PDB entry 4ZH4 | X-ray diffraction, 3.99 A resolution | chains D and E of the 6 polymer chains in the assembly

== Chain D ==
Protein: DNA-directed RNA polymerase subunit beta'
From: Escherichia coli (strain K12)
Notes: EC 2.7.7.6
UniProtKB: P0A8T7 (RPOC_ECOLI); residues 1-1407 here = UniProt positions 1-1407
Chain sequence (1407 residues; numbered 1 to 1407; the number before each row is that of its first residue):
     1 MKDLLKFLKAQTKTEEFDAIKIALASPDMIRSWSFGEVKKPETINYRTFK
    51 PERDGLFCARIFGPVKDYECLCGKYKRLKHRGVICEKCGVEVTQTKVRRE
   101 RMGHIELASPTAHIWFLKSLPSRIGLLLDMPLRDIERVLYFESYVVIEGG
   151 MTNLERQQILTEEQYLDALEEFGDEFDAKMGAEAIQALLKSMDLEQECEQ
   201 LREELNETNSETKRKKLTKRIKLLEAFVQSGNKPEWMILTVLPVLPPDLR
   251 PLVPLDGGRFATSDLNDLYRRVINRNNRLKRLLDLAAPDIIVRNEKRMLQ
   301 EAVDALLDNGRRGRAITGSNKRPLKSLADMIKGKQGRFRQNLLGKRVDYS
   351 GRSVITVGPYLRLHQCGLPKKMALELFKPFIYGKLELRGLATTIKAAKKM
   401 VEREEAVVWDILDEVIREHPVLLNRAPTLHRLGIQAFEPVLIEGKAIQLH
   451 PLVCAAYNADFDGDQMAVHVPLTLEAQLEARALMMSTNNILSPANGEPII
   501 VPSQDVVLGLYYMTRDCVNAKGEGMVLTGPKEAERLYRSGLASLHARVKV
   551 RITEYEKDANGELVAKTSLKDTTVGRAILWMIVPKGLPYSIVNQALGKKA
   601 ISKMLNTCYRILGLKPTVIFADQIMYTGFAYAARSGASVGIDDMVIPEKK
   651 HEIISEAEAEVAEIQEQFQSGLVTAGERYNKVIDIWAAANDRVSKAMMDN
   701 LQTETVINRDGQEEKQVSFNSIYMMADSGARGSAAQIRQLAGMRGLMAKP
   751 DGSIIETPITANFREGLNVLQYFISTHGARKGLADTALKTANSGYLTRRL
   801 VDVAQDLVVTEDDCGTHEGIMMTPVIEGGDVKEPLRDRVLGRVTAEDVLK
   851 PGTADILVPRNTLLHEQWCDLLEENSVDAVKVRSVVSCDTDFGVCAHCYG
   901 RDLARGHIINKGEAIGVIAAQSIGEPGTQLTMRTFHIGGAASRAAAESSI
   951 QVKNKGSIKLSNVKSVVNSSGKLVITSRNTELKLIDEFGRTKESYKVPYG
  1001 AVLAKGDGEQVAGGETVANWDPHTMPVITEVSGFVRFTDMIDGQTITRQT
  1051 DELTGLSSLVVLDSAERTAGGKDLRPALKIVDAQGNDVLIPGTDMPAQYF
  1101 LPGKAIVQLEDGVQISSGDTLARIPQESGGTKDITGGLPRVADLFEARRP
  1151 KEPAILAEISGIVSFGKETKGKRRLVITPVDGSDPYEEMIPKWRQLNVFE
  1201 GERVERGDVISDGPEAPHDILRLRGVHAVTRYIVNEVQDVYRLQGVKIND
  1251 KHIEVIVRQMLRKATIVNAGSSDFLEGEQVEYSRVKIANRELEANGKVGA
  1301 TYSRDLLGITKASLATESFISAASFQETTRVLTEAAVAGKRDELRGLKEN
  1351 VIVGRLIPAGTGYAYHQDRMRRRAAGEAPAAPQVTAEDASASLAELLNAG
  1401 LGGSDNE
Not modelled in the structure: 1-7, 330-344, 932-1134, 1377-1407
Metal / ion sites: Zn2+ site 1: Cys70, Cys72, Cys85; Zn2+ site 2: Cys814, Cys888, Cys895, Cys898
Ligand contacts:
  - CBRP18 (4OE; 5-(4-fluorophenyl)-4-[4-fluoro-3-(trifluoromethyl)phenyl]-1H-pyrazole): Lys749, Pro750, Ile755, Leu770, Phe773, Ile774, His777
  - Mg2+ (MG): Asp460, Asp462, Asp464
What the authors report for this chain:
  - binding site for CBRP18: Pro750, Ile755, Leu770, Phe773, Ile774, His777

== Chain E ==
Protein: DNA-directed RNA polymerase subunit omega
From: Escherichia coli (strain K12)
Notes: EC 2.7.7.6
UniProtKB: P0A800 (RPOZ_ECOLI); residues 1-91 here = UniProt positions 1-91
Chain sequence (91 residues; each row starts with the number of its first residue):
     1 MARVTVQDAVEKIGNRFDLVLVAARRARQMQVGGKDPLVPEENDKTTVIA
    51 LREIEEGLINNQILDVRERQEQQEQEAAELQAVTAIAEGRR
Not modelled in the structure: 1, 91

== Interface between chain D and chain E ==
Contacting residue pairs - 58 pairs, chain D then chain E:
  His364(D) - Val4(E)
  Glu414(D) - Lys45(E)  hydrogen bond (backbone-side chain)
  Val415(D) - Lys45(E)  hydrogen bond (backbone-side chain)
  Ile416(D) - Lys45(E)
  Arg417(D) - Glu42(E)
  Arg417(D) - Asn43(E)  hydrogen bond (side chain-backbone)
  Arg417(D) - Asp44(E)  salt bridge
  Arg417(D) - Lys45(E)
  Glu418(D) - Ala2(E)
  Glu418(D) - Asp44(E)
  Glu418(D) - Lys45(E)
  Glu418(D) - Val48(E)
  His419(D) - Lys45(E)
  Glu438(D) - Ala2(E)
  Leu474(D) - Ala27(E)
  Leu474(D) - Arg28(E)
  Leu474(D) - Gln31(E)
  Glu475(D) - Ala24(E)
  Glu475(D) - Arg28(E)  salt bridge
  Leu478(D) - Val20(E)
  Leu478(D) - Ala23(E)
  Leu478(D) - Ala24(E)  hydrophobic
  Leu478(D) - Thr47(E)
  Leu478(D) - Leu51(E)  hydrophobic
  Glu479(D) - Val20(E)
  Arg481(D) - Arg3(E)  hydrogen bond (side chain-backbone)
  Arg481(D) - Val6(E)
  Arg481(D) - Val48(E)
  Arg481(D) - Leu51(E)
  Ala482(D) - Arg16(E)
  Ala482(D) - Val20(E)  hydrophobic
  Leu483(D) - Phe17(E)  hydrophobic
  Thr487(D) - Val4(E)  hydrogen bond (side chain-backbone)
  Asn488(D) - Thr5(E)
  Asn488(D) - Val6(E)  hydrogen bond (side chain-backbone)
  Asn488(D) - Arg16(E)
  Asn489(D) - Arg16(E)
  Leu614(D) - Thr5(E)
  Leu614(D) - Gln7(E)
  Lys615(D) - Thr5(E)
  Lys615(D) - Gln7(E)
  Lys615(D) - Asp8(E)
  Val618(D) - Thr5(E)
  Leu903(D) - Arg16(E)
  Arg905(D) - Val10(E)
  Arg905(D) - Gly14(E)
  Arg905(D) - Arg16(E)
  His907(D) - Glu11(E)  salt bridge
  Asn910(D) - Gly14(E)
  Asn910(D) - Asn15(E)
  Asn910(D) - Arg16(E)
  Lys911(D) - Asn15(E)  hydrogen bond (backbone-side chain)
  Lys911(D) - Phe17(E)
  Gly912(D) - Phe17(E)
  Glu913(D) - Phe17(E)
  Gly1360(D) - Phe17(E)
  Thr1361(D) - Leu21(E)
  Ala1364(D) - Leu21(E)  hydrophobic
Also at the interface, not in a pair above, chain D (36 interface residues in all): Arg431, Thr473, Gln477, Met485, Ala904
Also at the interface, not in a pair above, chain E (29 interface residues in all): Leu19, Thr46

== Overview ==
The interface between chain D and chain E involves 36 residues on one side and 29 on the other, with 7
hydrogen bonds and 3 salt bridges. Polar pairs include Arg417(D)-Asp44(E), Glu475(D)-Arg28(E) and
His907(D)-Glu11(E). Bound to chain D: CBRP18 and Mg2+. The paper reports a binding site for CBRP18 at
Pro750(D), Ile755(D) and Leu770(D) among others.
Chain D is DNA-directed RNA polymerase subunit beta' and chain E is DNA-directed RNA polymerase subunit omega,
both from Escherichia coli (strain K12); the structure, Crystal structure of Escherichia coli RNA polymerase
in complex with CBRP18, was determined by X-ray diffraction, deposited together with 4ZH2 and 4ZH3.
